Entry 8TMD (electron microscopy, 3.00 A resolution); this record covers chains L and H of the 7 polymer chains in the assembly.

[Chain L]
Molecule: sAB C18 Light Chain
Organism: Homo sapiens
Amino-acid sequence (215 residues; numbered 1 to 215; the number before each row is that of its first residue):
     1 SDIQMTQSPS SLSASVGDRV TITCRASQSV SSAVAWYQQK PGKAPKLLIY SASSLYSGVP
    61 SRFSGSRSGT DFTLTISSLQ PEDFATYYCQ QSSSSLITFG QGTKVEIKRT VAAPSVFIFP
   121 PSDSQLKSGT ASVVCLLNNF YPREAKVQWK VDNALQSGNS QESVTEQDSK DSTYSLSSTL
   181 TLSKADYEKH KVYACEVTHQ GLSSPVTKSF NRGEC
Disordered / not traced: 1, 109-215
Disulfide bonds: C24-C89

[Chain H]
Molecule: sAB C18 Heavy Chain
Organism: Homo sapiens
Amino-acid sequence (237 residues; numbered 1 to 237; the number before each row is that of its first residue):
     1 EISEVQLVES GGGLVQPGGS LRLSCAASGF NVSYYSIHWV RQAPGKGLEW VASISSSSGS
    61 TSYADSVKGR FTISADTSKN TAYLQMNSLR AEDTAVYYCA RSYWYYIWSY SYGNAMDYWG
   121 QGTLVTVSSA STKGPSVFPL APSSKSTSGG TAALGCLVKD YFPEPVTVSW NSGALTSGVH
   181 TFPAVLQSSG LYSLSSVVTV PSSSLGTQTY ICNVNHKPSN TKVDKKVEPK SCDKTHT
Disordered / not traced: 1, 130-237
Disulfide bonds: C25-C99

[Chain L / chain H interface]
Pairs across the interface - 44 pairs, chain L then chain H:
  S31(L) - I107(H)
  S31(L) - W108(H)
  S31(L) - Y110(H)  hydrogen bond
  S31(L) - S111(H)  hydrogen bond (backbone-side chain)
  S32(L) - I107(H)
  A33(L) - Y105(H)
  A33(L) - I107(H)  hydrophobic
  A33(L) - Y112(H)
  V34(L) - Y105(H)
  Y37(L) - A115(H)
  Y37(L) - M116(H)  hydrogen bond (side chain-backbone)
  Y37(L) - W119(H)  hydrophobic
  Q39(L) - Q42(H)  hydrogen bond
  Q39(L) - Y98(H)  hydrogen bond
  K43(L) - Y98(H)  hydrogen bond (backbone-side chain)
  A44(L) - W119(H)  hydrophobic
  A44(L) - G120(H)
  P45(L) - L48(H)  hydrophobic
  P45(L) - W119(H)
  L47(L) - A115(H)  hydrophobic
  L47(L) - M116(H)
  L47(L) - D117(H)
  Y50(L) - Y103(H)
  Y50(L) - Y105(H)  hydrophobic
  Y50(L) - A115(H)  hydrophobic
  S51(L) - Y105(H)  hydrogen bond (backbone-side chain)
  Y56(L) - D117(H)  hydrogen bond
  Y88(L) - Q42(H)  hydrogen bond
  Y88(L) - G47(H)
  Y88(L) - L48(H)
  Q90(L) - N114(H)
  Q90(L) - M116(H)
  S92(L) - Y112(H)
  S92(L) - G113(H)
  S92(L) - N114(H)  hydrogen bond (side chain-backbone)
  S95(L) - W50(H)
  S95(L) - S62(H)  hydrogen bond
  L96(L) - W50(H)  hydrophobic
  L96(L) - Y63(H)
  L96(L) - D65(H)
  I97(L) - H38(H)
  I97(L) - W50(H)
  I97(L) - M116(H)  hydrophobic
  F99(L) - L48(H)
Also at the interface, not in a pair above, chain L (23 interface residues in all): S93, G100, Q101
Also at the interface, not in a pair above, chain H (26 interface residues in all): V40, K46, E49

[In short]
23 residues of chain L face 26 of chain H across their interface; the contacts include 11 hydrogen bonds.
Polar contacts include S31(L)-Y110(H), S31(L)-S111(H) and Y37(L)-M116(H).
Here chain L is sAB C18 Light Chain and chain H is sAB C18 Heavy Chain, both from Homo sapiens. Entry 8TMD
(Cryo-EM structure of CorA in complex with conformation-specific synthetic antibody C18 and 100 uM MgCl2,
State ...) was determined by electron microscopy.
